5DIS - chains A and D of the 4 polymer chains in the assembly; structure by X-ray diffraction, 2.85 A resolution.

# Chain A
Name: Exportin-1
Source organism: Homo sapiens
Reference sequence: O14980 (XPO1_HUMAN); residues 5-1048 here = UniProt positions 5-1048
Amino-acid sequence (1044 residues; row label = number of the first residue in the row):
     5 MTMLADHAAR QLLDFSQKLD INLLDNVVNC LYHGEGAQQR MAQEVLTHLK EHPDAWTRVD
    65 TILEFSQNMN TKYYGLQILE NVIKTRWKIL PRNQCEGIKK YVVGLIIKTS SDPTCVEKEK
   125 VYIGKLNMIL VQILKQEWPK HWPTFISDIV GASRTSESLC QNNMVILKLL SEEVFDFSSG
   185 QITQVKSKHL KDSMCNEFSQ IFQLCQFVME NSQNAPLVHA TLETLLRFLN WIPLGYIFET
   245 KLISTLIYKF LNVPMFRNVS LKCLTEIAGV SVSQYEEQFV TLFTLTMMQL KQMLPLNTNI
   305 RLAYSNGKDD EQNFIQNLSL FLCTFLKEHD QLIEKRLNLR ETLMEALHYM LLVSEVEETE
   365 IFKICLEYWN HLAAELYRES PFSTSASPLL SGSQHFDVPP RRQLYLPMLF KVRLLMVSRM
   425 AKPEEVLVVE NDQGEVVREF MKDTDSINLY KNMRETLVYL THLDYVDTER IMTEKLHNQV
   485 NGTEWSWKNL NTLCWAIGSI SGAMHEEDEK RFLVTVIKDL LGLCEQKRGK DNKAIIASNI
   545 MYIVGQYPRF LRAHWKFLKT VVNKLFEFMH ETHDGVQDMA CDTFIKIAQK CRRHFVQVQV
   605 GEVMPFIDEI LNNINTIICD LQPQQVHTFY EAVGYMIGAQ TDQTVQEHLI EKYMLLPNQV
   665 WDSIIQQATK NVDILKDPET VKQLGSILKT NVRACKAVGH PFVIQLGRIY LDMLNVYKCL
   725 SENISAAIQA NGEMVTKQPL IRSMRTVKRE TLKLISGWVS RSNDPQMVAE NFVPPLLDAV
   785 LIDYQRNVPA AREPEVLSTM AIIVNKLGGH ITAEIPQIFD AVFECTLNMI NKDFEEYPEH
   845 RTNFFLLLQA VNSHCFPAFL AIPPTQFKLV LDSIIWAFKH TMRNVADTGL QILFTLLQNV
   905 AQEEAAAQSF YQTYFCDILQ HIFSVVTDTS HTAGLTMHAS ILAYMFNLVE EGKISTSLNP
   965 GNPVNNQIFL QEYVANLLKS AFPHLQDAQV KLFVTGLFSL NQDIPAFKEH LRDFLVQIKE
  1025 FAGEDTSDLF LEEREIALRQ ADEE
Disordered / not traced: 389-400
Ligand contacts: proline (PRO): Glu-428, Asn-495, Trp-499, Ile-539, Ser-542, Asn-543, Tyr-546, Met-583
Swiss-Prot annotation at these positions:
  - region: Pro-411 to Phe-414 (Necessary for HTLV-1 Rex multimerization), Val-800 to Pro-820 (Interaction with HIV-1 Rev)
  - modified residue: Ser-391 (Phosphoserine), Lys-446 (N6-acetyllysine), Thr-448 (Phosphothreonine), Ser-450 (Phosphoserine), Tyr-454 (Phosphotyrosine), Lys-693 (N6-acetyllysine), Ser-1031 (Phosphoserine)
  - mutagenesis: Ser-191 (S191A: Does not abolish Rex-mediated mRNA export), Val-284 (V284E: Does not abolish Rex-mediated mRNA export), Asp-334 (D334G: Does not abolish Rex-mediated mRNA export), Ile-337 (I337L: Does not abolish Rex-mediated mRNA export), Thr-346 (T346A: Does not abolish Rex-mediated mRNA export), Val-402 (V402I: Does not abolish Rex-mediated mRNA export), Pro-411 (P411T: Strongly abolishes interaction with Rex and RANBP3, abolishes Rex-mediated mRNA export. Does not abolish interaction with RANBP3; when associated with S-414. Abolishes Rex multimerization ...), Met-412 (M412V: Does not abolish interaction with Rex and RANBP3, and Rex-mediated mRNA export), Phe-414 (F414S: Strongly abolishes interaction with Rex and RANBP3, abolishes Rex-mediated mRNA export. Does not abolish interaction with RANBP3; when associated with T-411. Abolishes Rex multimerization ...), Glu-428 to Asp-447 (Abolishes Ran binding activity in absence of cargo and abolishes partially Ran binding activity in presence of cargo), Val-430 to Lys-446 (Partially restores Ran binding activity in presence of cargo), Val-430 to Val-433 (Abolishes Ran binding activity both in absence or presence of cargo), 13 further mutagenesis entries in UniProt
Reported in the primary citation:
  - conformationally variable residues (side-chain flip): Phe-927
  - mutagenesis - L679R, D824K, D824K/W880A, W880A, Y918W: unchanged binding to NES

# Chain D
Name: Maltose-binding periplasmic protein, Nuclear pore complex protein Nup214
Source organism: Escherichia coli (strain K12)
Reference sequence: chimeric construct of P0AEX9, P35658: residues 6-361 from P0AEX9 (MALE_ECOLI) positions 32-387 (UniProt number = residue number + 26); residues 1916-2027 from P35658 positions 1916-2027 (same numbers)
Amino-acid sequence (479 residues; each row starts with the number of its first residue; note: 1543 numbers in that range are skipped by the numbering (no residue carries them; nothing is unmodelled there)):
     6 KLVIWINGDK GYNGLAEVGK KFEKDTGIKV TVEHPDKLEE KFPQVAATGD GPDIIFWAHD
    66 RFGGYAQSGL LAEITPDKAF QDKLYPFTWD AVRYNGKLIA YPIAVEALSL IYNKDLLPNP
   126 PKTWEEIPAL DKELKAKGKS ALMFNLQEPY FTWPLIAADG GYAFKYENGK YDIKDVGVDN
   186 AGAKAGLTFL VDLIKNKHMN ADTDYSIAEA AFNKGETAMT INGPWAWSNI DTSKVNYGVT
   246 VLPTFKGQPS KPFVGVLSAG INAASPNKEL AKEFLENYLL TDEGLEAVNK DKPLGAVALK
   306 SYEEELAKDP RIAATMENAQ KGEIMPNIPQ MSAFWYAVRT AVINAASGRQ TVDEALAAAQ
   366 TNA
  1912 AAEFSNTSNL FGNSGAKTFG GFASSSFGEQ KPTGTFSSGG GSVASQGFGF SSPNKTGGFG
  1972 AAPVFGSPPT FGGSPGFGGV PAFGSAPAFT SPLGSTGGKV FGEGTAAASA GGFGFG
Disordered / not traced: 112-113, 143-148, 167-168, 173-174, 183-186, 204-208, 224-227, 247-255, 1912-1913, 1952-1979, 1989-2008
Construct notes: linker (362-368, 1912-1915)
Swiss-Prot annotation at these positions:
  - site (Breakpoint for translocation to form the NUP214-ABL1 fusion protein): Ser-1916, Asn-1917, Thr-1967, Gly-1968
  - modified residue (Phosphoserine): Ser-1963, Ser-1985
Reported in the primary citation:
  - contacts within the chain: Thr-1981/Gly-1984 (backbone contact)

# Chain A / chain D interface
Contacting residue pairs - 97 pairs, chain A then chain D:
  Trp-60(A) with Phe-2012(D)
  Val-63(A) with Phe-2012(D), hydrophobic
  Asp-64(A) with Phe-2012(D)
  Glu-68(A) with Glu-2014(D)
  Leu-83(A) with Phe-2012(D), hydrophobic
  Asn-97(A) with Val-2011(D)
  Gln-98(A) with Lys-2010(D), hydrogen bond (side chain-backbone); Val-2011(D); Phe-2012(D), hydrogen bond (side chain-backbone)
  Gly-101(A) with Val-2011(D); Gly-2013(D)
  Ile-102(A) with Phe-2012(D), hydrophobic
  Lys-104(A) with Ala-2017(D); Ala-2021(D)
  Tyr-105(A) with Gly-2013(D); Glu-2014(D); Ala-2017(D)
  Gly-108(A) with Ala-2017(D); Ala-2021(D)
  Leu-109(A) with Ala-2017(D)
  Ile-111(A) with Phe-2024(D), hydrophobic
  Asp-152(A) with Phe-2024(D); Gly-2025(D), hydrogen bond (backbone-backbone)
  Ile-153(A) with Phe-2024(D), hydrophobic
  Ala-156(A) with Phe-2024(D)
  Asn-167(A) with Phe-2024(D)
  Ile-669(A) with Phe-1922(D), hydrophobic
  Ala-672(A) with Phe-1922(D)
  Thr-673(A) with Phe-1922(D)
  Val-676(A) with Asn-1920(D); Leu-1921(D), hydrophobic; Phe-1922(D)
  Lys-680(A) with Phe-1915(D); Thr-1918(D)
  Asn-719(A) with Phe-1922(D), hydrogen bond (side chain-backbone); Gly-1923(D); Asn-1924(D); Ser-1925(D), hydrogen bond (side chain-backbone)
  Val-720(A) with Phe-1922(D)
  Lys-722(A) with Lys-1928(D)
  Cys-723(A) with Phe-1922(D), hydrophobic
  Glu-726(A) with Thr-1918(D); Ser-1919(D)
  Asn-727(A) with Thr-1918(D), hydrogen bond; Ser-1919(D), hydrogen bond
  Ala-730(A) with Asn-1917(D); Thr-1918(D)
  Ala-731(A) with Glu-1914(D); Phe-1915(D), hydrophobic
  Gln-733(A) with Ser-73(D), hydrogen bond (backbone-side chain)
  Ala-734(A) with Gln-72(D); Ser-73(D)
  Asn-735(A) with Gln-72(D), hydrogen bond
  Asp-782(A) with Lys-1928(D)
  Arg-790(A) with Lys-1928(D)
  Pro-820(A) with Phe-1938(D)
  Phe-823(A) with Phe-1938(D), hydrophobic
  Asp-824(A) with Ser-1936(D); Ser-1937(D); Phe-1938(D)
  Phe-827(A) with Phe-1938(D), hydrophobic
  Leu-831(A) with Phe-1982(D), hydrophobic
  Leu-864(A) with Pro-1943(D)
  Ala-865(A) with Pro-1943(D)
  Ile-866(A) with Pro-1943(D)
  Pro-867(A) with Glu-1940(D)
  Pro-868(A) with Lys-1942(D); Thr-1946(D); Phe-1947(D)
  Gln-870(A) with Ser-1937(D); Phe-1938(D)
  Phe-871(A) with Phe-1947(D), hydrophobic
  Leu-873(A) with Phe-1982(D), hydrophobic
  Asp-876(A) with Phe-1982(D); Gly-1983(D)
  Ser-877(A) with Phe-1982(D)
  Trp-880(A) with Thr-1981(D); Phe-1982(D)
  Lys-883(A) with Pro-1986(D)
  Ala-910(A) with Phe-1947(D), hydrophobic
  Ser-913(A) with Phe-1947(D)
  Phe-914(A) with Phe-1947(D), hydrophobic
  Thr-917(A) with Ser-1948(D)
  Tyr-918(A) with Phe-1947(D), hydrophobic
  Gln-924(A) with Pro-1986(D); Phe-1988(D)
  His-925(A) with Gly-1984(D), hydrogen bond (side chain-backbone); Ser-1985(D); Pro-1986(D)
  Phe-927(A) with Phe-1988(D)
  Ser-928(A) with Pro-1986(D); Gly-1987(D); Phe-1988(D)
  Thr-931(A) with Phe-1988(D)
  Leu-981(A) with Phe-1988(D), hydrophobic
  Ala-985(A) with Phe-1988(D), hydrophobic
  Phe-986(A) with Phe-1988(D), hydrophobic
Also at the interface, not in a pair above, chain A (85 interface residues in all): Val-107, Lys-112, Leu-134, Phe-149, Thr-159, Leu-163, Ile-170, Leu-679, Leu-715, Asp-716, Gly-736, Val-739, Leu-744, Ile-745, Glu-828, Asn-835, Phe-838, Thr-869, Lys-872
Also at the interface, not in a pair above, chain D (49 interface residues in all): Gln-1941, Thr-1944, Ser-1949, Pro-1980, Thr-2016, Ala-2018, Ser-2020, Gly-2023, Phe-2026
From the paper, about this interface:
  - pairs named by the authors: Trp-60(A)/Phe-2012(D) (hydrophobic contact), Val-63(A)/Phe-2012(D) (hydrophobic contact), Asp-64(A)/Phe-2012(D), Leu-83(A)/Phe-2012(D), Gly-101(A)/Phe-2012(D), Tyr-105(A)/Phe-2012(D) (hydrophobic contact), Val-107(A)/Phe-2024(D), Leu-134(A)/Phe-2024(D), Phe-149(A)/Phe-2024(D), Asp-152(A)/Phe-2024(D), Leu-163(A)/Phe-2024(D), Asn-167(A)/Phe-2024(D), Ala-672(A)/Phe-1922(D) (hydrophobic contact), Thr-673(A)/Phe-1922(D) (hydrophobic contact), Val-676(A)/Phe-1922(D) (hydrophobic contact), Leu-679(A)/Phe-1922(D) (hydrophobic contact), Asn-719(A)/Phe-1922(D), Val-720(A)/Phe-1922(D) (hydrophobic contact), Cys-723(A)/Phe-1922(D) (hydrophobic contact), Asn-727(A)/Ser-1919(D) (hydrogen bond), Pro-820(A)/Phe-1938(D) (hydrophobic contact), Phe-823(A)/Phe-1938(D) (hydrophobic contact), Asp-824(A)/Phe-1938(D), Phe-827(A)/Phe-1938(D) (hydrophobic contact), Glu-828(A)/Phe-1938(D), Leu-831(A)/Phe-1982(D), Pro-867(A)/Phe-1938(D) (hydrophobic contact), Pro-868(A)/Phe-1947(D), Phe-871(A)/Phe-1947(D), Leu-873(A)/Phe-1982(D), Asp-876(A)/Phe-1982(D), Ser-877(A)/Phe-1982(D), Trp-880(A)/Phe-1982(D), Ala-910(A)/Phe-1947(D), Ser-913(A)/Phe-1947(D), Phe-914(A)/Phe-1947(D), Thr-917(A)/Phe-1947(D), Tyr-918(A)/Phe-1947(D), Phe-927(A)/Phe-1988(D), Ser-928(A)/Phe-1988(D), Thr-931(A)/Phe-1988(D), Leu-981(A)/Phe-1988(D), Ala-985(A)/Phe-1988(D), Phe-986(A)/Phe-1988(D)
  - hot spots on chain A (mutagenesis) - D824K: decreased binding to Maltose-binding periplasmic protein, Nuclear pore complex protein Nup214 (chain D)
  - hot spots on chain A (mutagenesis) - D824K/W880A: abolished binding to Maltose-binding periplasmic protein, Nuclear pore complex protein Nup214 (chain D)
  - interface residues, chain D: Ser-1916(D), Phe-1922(D), Phe-1938(D), Phe-1947(D), Pro-1980(D), Phe-1982(D), Gly-1983(D), Phe-1988(D), Gly-2009(D), Phe-2012(D), Phe-2024(D)

# In short
The interface between chain A and chain D involves 85 residues on one side and 49 on the other; the contacts
include 10 hydrogen bonds. Polar pairs include Gln-98(A)/Lys-2010(D), Gln-98(A)/Phe-2012(D) and
Asn-719(A)/Phe-1922(D). The authors report hydrophobic contacts between Trp-60(A) and Phe-2012(D), Val-63(A)
and Phe-2012(D) and Tyr-105(A) and Phe-2012(D) among others; contacts between Asp-64(A) and Phe-2012(D),
Leu-83(A) and Phe-2012(D) and Gly-101(A) and Phe-2012(D) among others; a hydrogen bond between Asn-727(A) and
Ser-1919(D). From the paper: D824K of chain A reduces binding to Maltose-binding periplasmic protein, Nuclear
pore complex protein Nup214 (chain D); interface residues Ser-1916(D), Phe-1922(D) and Phe-1938(D) among
others; 5 substitutions were tested in all.
Here chain A is Exportin-1 (Homo sapiens) and chain D is Maltose-binding periplasmic protein, Nuclear pore
complex protein Nup214 (Escherichia coli (strain K12)). Entry 5DIS (Crystal structure of a CRM1-RanGTP-SPN1
export complex bound to a 113 amino acid FG-repeat containing fragment ...) was determined by X-ray
diffraction.
